Entry 7P3F (electron microscopy, 3.31 A resolution); this record covers chains C and R of the 6 polymer chains in the assembly.

== Chain C ==
Protein: Transcriptional repressor NrdR
From: Streptomyces coelicolor (strain ATCC BAA-471 / A3(2) / M145)
UniProtKB: O69980 (NRDR_STRCO); residues 1-182 here = UniProt positions 1-182
Amino-acid sequence (195 residues; row label = number of the first residue in the row):
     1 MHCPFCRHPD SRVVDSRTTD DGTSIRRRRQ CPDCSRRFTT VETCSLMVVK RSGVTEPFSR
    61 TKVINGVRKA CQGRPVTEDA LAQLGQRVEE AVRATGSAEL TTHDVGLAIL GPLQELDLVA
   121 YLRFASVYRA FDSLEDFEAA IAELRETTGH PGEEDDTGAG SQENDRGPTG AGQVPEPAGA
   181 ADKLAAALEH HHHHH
Disordered / not traced: 148-195
Sequence notes: expression tag (183-195)
UniProt features mapped onto this chain:
  - zinc finger: Cys-3 to Cys-34
  - mutagenesis: Cys-3 (C3A: 7-fold reduction in the amount of zinc bound. No binding to nrdABS and nrdRJ promoters), Lys-50 to Arg-51 (Loss of ATP/dATP binding. Weak binding to nrdABS and nrdRJ promoters)
Metal / ion sites: Zn2+: Cys-3, Cys-6, Cys-31, Cys-34
Residues lining bound ligands:
  - ATP (adenosine-5'-triphosphate): Val-48, Lys-50, Arg-51, Glu-56, Pro-57, Phe-58, Ser-59, Lys-62, Val-63, Thr-102, Val-105, Gly-106, Ile-109, Phe-124, Tyr-128
  - 2'-deoxyadenosine 5'-triphosphate (DTP): Lys-50, Lys-62, Gly-66, Lys-69, Ala-70, Arg-123, Phe-124, Val-127, Tyr-128
Reported in the primary citation:
  - binding site for the 57-nt DNA strand: Asp-15, Arg-17, Arg-26 to Arg-29
  - specificity-determining residues: Asp-15, Arg-17
  - mutagenesis - D15A (10- to 100-fold): increased binding to the 57-nt DNA strand
  - mutagenesis - D15A/R17A, R17A: abolished binding to the 57-nt DNA strand
  - binding site for ATP: Lys-50, Arg-51, Glu-56
  - binding site for 2'-deoxyadenosine 5'-triphosphate: Lys-62, Phe-124, Val-127, Tyr-128

== Chain R ==
Molecule: 57-nt DNA strand
Sequence (57 nucleotides; each row starts with the number of its first residue):
     1 GGGGACCACA ACTTGTGGGC TGCTCACGCT ATCCAACCAC TAGATGTGGG GATTGGC
Disordered / not traced: 1-4, 55-57

== Interface between chain C and chain R ==
Residue-residue contacts - 8 pairs, chain C then chain R:
  Arg-12(C) / DG15(R)  salt bridge to the phosphate
  Arg-12(C) / DT16(R)  phosphate contact
  Val-13(C) / DT16(R)  phosphate contact
  Ser-16(C) / DG17(R)  hydrogen bond to the phosphate
  Arg-17(C) / DG19(R)  hydrogen bond to the base
  Arg-17(C) / DC20(R)  base contact
  Arg-27(C) / DG17(R)  salt bridge to the phosphate
  Arg-29(C) / DT16(R)  salt bridge to the phosphate
Interface residues without a listed pair, chain C (9 interface residues in all): Ser-11, Asp-15, Ile-25
Interface residues without a listed pair, chain R (6 interface residues in all): DG18

== Overview ==
The interface between chain C and chain R involves 9 residues on one side and 6 on the other; the contacts
include 2 hydrogen bonds and 3 salt bridges. Among the polar pairs are Arg-17(C)/DG19(R), Ser-16(C)/DG17(R)
and Arg-12(C)/DG15(R). The paper reports a binding site for 2'-deoxyadenosine 5'-triphosphate at Lys-62(C),
Phe-124(C) and Val-127(C) among others; D15A/R17A and R17A of chain C abolish binding to the 57-nt DNA strand.
Here chain C is Transcriptional repressor NrdR (Streptomyces coelicolor (strain ATCC BAA-471 / A3(2) / M145))
and chain R is a 57-nt DNA strand. Entry 7P3F (Streptomyces coelicolor dATP/ATP-loaded NrdR in complex with
its cognate DNA) was determined by electron microscopy (same publication as 7P37 and 7P3Q).
